PDB entry 5PRC | X-ray diffraction, 2.35 A resolution | chains C and M of the 4 polymer chains in the assembly

== Chain C ==
Name: Photosynthetic reaction center
Source organism: Blastochloris viridis
UniProtKB: P07173 (CYCR_RHOVI); residues 1-336 here correspond to UniProt positions 21-356 (UniProt number = residue number + 20)
Amino-acid sequence (336 residues; numbered 1 to 336; the number before each row is that of its first residue):
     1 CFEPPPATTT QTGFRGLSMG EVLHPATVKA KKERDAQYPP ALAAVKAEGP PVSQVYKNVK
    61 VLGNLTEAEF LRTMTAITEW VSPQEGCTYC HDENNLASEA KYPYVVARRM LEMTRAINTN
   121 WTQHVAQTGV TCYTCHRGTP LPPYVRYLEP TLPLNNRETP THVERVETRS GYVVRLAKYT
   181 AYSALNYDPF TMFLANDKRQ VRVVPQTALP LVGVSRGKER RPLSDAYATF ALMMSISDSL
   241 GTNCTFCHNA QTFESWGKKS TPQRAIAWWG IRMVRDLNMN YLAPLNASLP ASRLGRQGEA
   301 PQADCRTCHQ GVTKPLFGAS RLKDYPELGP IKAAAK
Not modelled in the structure: 333-336
Glycans and other covalent adducts: heme (HEM) linked to C87, C90, C132, C135, C244, C247, C305, C308
Ion coordination: heme Fe (4 sites), coordinated by M74, H91, M110, H124, H136, M233, H248, H309
Residues lining bound ligands:
  - heme (HEM), molecule 1: Y56, K57, N58, V59, K60, V61, L62, G63, F70, L71, M74, T75, I77, T78, S82, G86, H91, L96, A97, P103, Y104, A107, R108, L111
  - heme (HEM), molecule 2: I77, V81, Y89, Y102, P103, V106, A107, M110, L111, M113, T114, I117, V130, T131, H136, P140, L141, P142, V145, L277, L282, L289, R293, P301, Q302, T307, L328
  - heme (HEM), molecule 3: I117, H124, V125, A126, T128, G129, V130, L194, I236, L240, F246, Q263, I266, A267, G270, I271, M273, V274, D304, H309, T313, K314, P315, G318
  - heme (HEM), molecule 4: V201, R202, V203, V204, Q206, T229, F230, M233, M234, I236, S237, L240, T242, N243, F246, H248, F253, E254, W256, Q263, R264, A267, W268, I271, R272

== Chain M ==
Name: Photosynthetic reaction center
Source organism: Blastochloris viridis
UniProtKB: P06010 (RCEM_RHOVI); residue numbers follow UniProt; this construct covers 1-323
Amino-acid sequence (323 residues; numbered 1 to 323; the number before each row is that of its first residue):
     1 ADYQTIYTQI QARGPHITVS GEWGDNDRVG KPFYSYWLGK IGDAQIGPIY LGASGIAAFA
    61 FGSTAILIIL FNMAAEVHFD PLQFFRQFFW LGLYPPKAQY GMGIPPLHDG GWWLMAGLFM
   121 TLSLGSWWIR VYSRARALGL GTHIAWNFAA AIFFVLCIGC IHPTLVGSWS EGVPFGIWPH
   181 IDWLTAFSIR YGNFYYCPWH GFSIGFAYGC GLLFAAHGAT ILAVARFGGD REIEQITDRG
   241 TAVERAALFW RWTIGFNATI ESVHRWGWFF SLMVMVSASV GILLTGTFVD NWYLWCVKHG
   301 AAPDYPAYLP ATPDPASLPG APK
Ion coordination: bacteriochlorophyll b Mg site 1 near H180 (its only coordinating residue here); bacteriochlorophyll b Mg site 2 near H200 (its only coordinating residue here); Fe2+: H217, E232, H264 (shared with 2 residues of chain L)
Residues lining bound ligands:
  - bacteriochlorophyll b (BCB), molecule 1: I46, M120, F154, V155, I158, V173, I177, W178, H180, I181, W183, L184
  - bacteriochlorophyll b (BCB), molecule 2: G62, A65, I66, I69, M120, L124, F148, A151, I152, F154, V155, I158, F175, W183, L184, T185, F187, S188, F194, Y195, H200, S203, I204, A207, Y208, V274, M275, A278, G281, I282
  - bacteriochlorophyll b (BCB), molecule 3: L184, Y195, Y208
  - bacteriochlorophyll b (BCB), molecule 4: Y195, G201, I204, G205, Y208, G209, L212, F270
  - bacteriopheophytin b (BPB), molecule 1: A58, F59, G62, S63, I66, L67, S123, L124, W127, V131, I144, N147, F148, A151, S271, V274, M275
  - bacteriopheophytin b (BPB), molecule 2: Y208, G211, L212, A215, A216, W250, I254
  - menaquinone-7 (MQ7): L212, L213, A216, H217, T220, V243, A246, A247, W250, I254, F256, N257, A258, T259, I260, V263, W266, F270
  - 15-cis-1,2-dihydroneurosporene (NS5): I66, I69, L70, F88, I104, W113, L114, G117, L118, M120, T121, V155, I158, G159, C160, W169, V173, P174, F175, G176, I177, H180

== How chain C and chain M interact ==
Pairs across the interface (123; chain C residue first):
  Q11(C) with Y308(M)
  T12(C) with Y308(M); L309(M)
  G13(C) with Y308(M)
  F14(C) with Y305(M), hydrophobic; P306(M), hydrophobic; Y308(M)
  L17(C) with Y305(M)
  V163(C) with Q83(M)
  S170(C) with V77(M); D80(M); Q83(M); Q87(M), hydrogen bond (backbone-side chain)
  V173(C) with E76(M); Q87(M); W90(M), hydrophobic
  V174(C) with R86(M); Q87(M)
  A177(C) with W90(M)
  Y182(C) with W90(M), hydrogen bond (backbone-side chain)
  S183(C) with W90(M)
  A184(C) with W90(M); Y94(M), hydrogen bond (backbone-side chain); W178(M), hydrophobic; D182(M)
  L185(C) with D182(M)
  N186(C) with E76(M); Y94(M); K97(M), hydrogen bond
  Y187(C) with K97(M)
  R202(C) with D314(M), salt bridge; A316(M)
  V203(C) with R190(M)
  V204(C) with I189(M); N291(M)
  P205(C) with R190(M); D290(M); N291(M), hydrogen bond (backbone-side chain); L294(M)
  Q206(C) with L294(M)
  T207(C) with D290(M); N291(M); L294(M)
  A208(C) with V289(M); D290(M), hydrogen bond (backbone-backbone); N291(M), hydrogen bond (backbone-backbone); L294(M); W295(M)
  L209(C) with F288(M); D290(M); K298(M)
  P210(C) with G286(M); T287(M); F288(M); V289(M); D290(M)
  S215(C) with V166(M)
  R216(C) with L165(M); V166(M); G286(M), hydrogen bond (side chain-backbone); T287(M), hydrogen bond (side chain-backbone)
  G217(C) with Q99(M); V166(M), hydrogen bond (backbone-backbone); G167(M)
  K218(C) with Q99(M), hydrogen bond (side chain-backbone); Y100(M); G101(M)
  R220(C) with Q99(M), hydrogen bond (backbone-side chain); V166(M); E171(M), salt bridge; R190(M); Y191(M), hydrogen bond
  R221(C) with Q99(M)
  P222(C) with K97(M); Q99(M); S170(M)
  L223(C) with S170(M), hydrogen bond (backbone-side chain); E171(M); W183(M); R190(M)
  S224(C) with K97(M), hydrogen bond (side chain-backbone)
  A226(C) with A186(M)
  Y227(C) with P174(M); W183(M); A186(M), hydrophobic
  F230(C) with T185(M)
  A250(C) with N193(M)
  Q251(C) with N193(M), hydrogen bond (backbone-side chain); Y196(M), hydrogen bond; Y293(M); P303(M), hydrogen bond (side chain-backbone); Y305(M)
  T252(C) with Y293(M)
  E254(C) with N291(M), hydrogen bond
  W256(C) with T312(M); P313(M); D314(M); P315(M)
  G257(C) with A311(M); T312(M), hydrogen bond (backbone-backbone)
  K258(C) with D304(M), salt bridge; Y305(M), hydrogen bond (side chain-backbone); P306(M); A307(M)
  K259(C) with Y293(M); D304(M), salt bridge
  S260(C) with P310(M); T312(M)
  T261(C) with L309(M); T312(M), hydrogen bond (backbone-side chain)
  P262(C) with L309(M); P310(M); T312(M)
  Q263(C) with L309(M)
  A265(C) with T312(M); P315(M), hydrophobic
  W268(C) with P315(M), hydrophobic; A316(M), hydrophobic; A321(M), hydrophobic; P322(M)
  W269(C) with P315(M); P322(M)
  R272(C) with K323(M), hydrogen bond (side chain-backbone)
Interface residues without a listed pair, chain C (59 interface residues in all): R169, G171, Q200, L211, N249, S255
Interface residues without a listed pair, chain M (62 interface residues in all): H78, L91, A98, G172, P179, F187, G192

== In short ==
59 residues of chain C and 62 residues of chain M are in contact, with 23 hydrogen bonds and 4 salt bridges.
Among the polar pairs are R202(C)-D314(M), R220(C)-E171(M) and K258(C)-D304(M). Bound to chain M: 4 copies of
bacteriochlorophyll b, bacteriopheophytin b, menaquinone-7 and 15-cis-1,2-dihydroneurosporene.
Chain C is Photosynthetic reaction center and chain M is Photosynthetic reaction center, both from
Blastochloris viridis; the structure, Photosynthetic reaction center from rhodopseudomonas viridis (atrazine
complex), was determined by X-ray diffraction, deposited together with 6PRC and 7PRC.
